Entry 6Q8O (X-ray diffraction, 3.60 A resolution); this record covers chains J and K of the 16 polymer chains in the assembly.

Chain J:
Molecule: NADH-quinone oxidoreductase subunit 10
From: Thermus thermophilus (strain HB8 / ATCC 27634 / DSM 579)
Notes: EC 1.6.5.11
Reference sequence: Q56225 (NQO10_THET8); numbering as in UniProt (aligned over 1-176)
Amino-acid sequence (176 residues; row label = number of the first residue in the row):
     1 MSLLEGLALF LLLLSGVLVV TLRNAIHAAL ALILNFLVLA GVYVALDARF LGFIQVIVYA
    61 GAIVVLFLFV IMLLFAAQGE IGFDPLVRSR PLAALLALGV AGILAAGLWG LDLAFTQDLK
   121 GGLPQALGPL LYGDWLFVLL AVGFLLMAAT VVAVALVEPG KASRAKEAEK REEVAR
Unresolved in the structure: 161-176

Chain K:
Molecule: NADH-quinone oxidoreductase subunit 11
From: Thermus thermophilus (strain HB8 / ATCC 27634 / DSM 579)
Notes: EC 1.6.5.11
Reference sequence: Q56226 (NQO11_THET8); numbering as in UniProt (aligned over 1-95)
Amino-acid sequence (95 residues; each row starts with the number of its first residue):
     1 MSYLLTSALL FALGVYGVLT RRTAILVFLS IELMLNAANL SLVGFARAYG LDGQVAALMV
    61 IAVAAAEVAV GLGLIVAIFR HRESTAVDDL SELRG

How chain J and chain K interact:
Contacting residue pairs (99; chain J residue first):
  Glu-5(J) with Ser-2(K), hydrogen bond; Tyr-3(K)
  Leu-9(J) with Ser-2(K); Thr-6(K)
  Leu-12(J) with Leu-10(K), hydrophobic
  Leu-13(J) with Leu-9(K), hydrophobic; Leu-13(K)
  Val-17(J) with Leu-13(K)
  Leu-18(J) with Arg-21(K)
  Val-19(J) with Arg-21(K), hydrogen bond (backbone-side chain); Leu-29(K), hydrophobic
  Val-20(J) with Leu-13(K); Tyr-16(K), hydrophobic; Gly-17(K); Arg-21(K), hydrogen bond (backbone-side chain)
  Thr-21(J) with Arg-21(K), hydrogen bond (backbone-side chain)
  Leu-22(J) with Arg-21(K), hydrogen bond (backbone-side chain)
  Arg-23(J) with Arg-21(K); Arg-22(K); Leu-26(K)
  Ala-25(J) with Leu-26(K), hydrophobic
  Leu-32(J) with Leu-29(K), hydrophobic
  Asn-35(J) with Leu-33(K)
  Phe-36(J) with Asn-36(K)
  Leu-39(J) with Leu-40(K), hydrophobic
  Val-42(J) with Tyr-3(K), hydrophobic
  Tyr-43(J) with Leu-40(K), hydrophobic
  Leu-46(J) with Tyr-3(K); Val-43(K), hydrophobic; Arg-47(K)
  Ala-48(J) with Gln-54(K)
  Phe-50(J) with Leu-58(K), hydrophobic
  Leu-51(J) with Val-43(K), hydrophobic; Gln-54(K); Ala-57(K), hydrophobic; Leu-58(K)
  Gln-55(J) with Asn-36(K), hydrogen bond; Ile-61(K)
  Val-58(J) with Ile-61(K), hydrophobic
  Tyr-59(J) with Glu-32(K), hydrogen bond; Asn-36(K), hydrogen bond; Ile-61(K), hydrophobic; Ala-64(K)
  Ile-63(J) with Ala-65(K), hydrophobic
  Leu-66(J) with Leu-72(K), hydrophobic
  Phe-67(J) with Ile-25(K), hydrophobic; Leu-29(K), hydrophobic
  Ile-71(J) with Ile-25(K), hydrophobic
  Leu-74(J) with Phe-79(K)
  Gly-79(J) with Arg-22(K); Thr-23(K)
  Ile-81(J) with Arg-22(K); Ser-84(K)
  Gly-82(J) with Arg-22(K); Ala-86(K)
  Phe-83(J) with Arg-22(K), hydrogen bond (backbone-side chain); Asp-88(K)
  Asp-84(J) with Asp-88(K)
  Ala-93(J) with Leu-19(K)
  Ala-94(J) with Tyr-16(K), hydrophobic
  Ala-97(J) with Ala-12(K); Tyr-16(K), hydrophobic
  Val-100(J) with Ala-12(K), hydrophobic
  Ala-101(J) with Ala-12(K), hydrophobic
  Leu-108(J) with Leu-4(K), hydrophobic
  Leu-111(J) with Met-1(K)
  Leu-113(J) with Phe-45(K), hydrophobic; Ala-48(K), hydrophobic; Tyr-49(K)
  Ala-114(J) with Ala-48(K)
  Phe-115(J) with Met-1(K); Leu-4(K), hydrophobic; Gly-44(K); Arg-47(K); Ala-48(K), hydrophobic
  Gln-117(J) with Arg-47(K); Ala-48(K); Tyr-49(K); Gly-50(K), hydrogen bond (side chain-backbone)
  Leu-119(J) with Arg-47(K); Leu-51(K), hydrophobic
  Gly-122(J) with Gln-54(K)
  Leu-127(J) with Leu-51(K), hydrophobic; Gln-54(K)
  Leu-130(J) with Asp-52(K)
  Leu-131(J) with Leu-58(K), hydrophobic; Met-59(K), hydrophobic
  Trp-135(J) with Val-55(K), hydrophobic
  Val-138(J) with Met-59(K), hydrophobic
  Val-142(J) with Met-59(K), hydrophobic; Ala-62(K), hydrophobic
  Leu-145(J) with Val-63(K), hydrophobic
  Leu-146(J) with Ala-62(K); Ala-66(K), hydrophobic
  Ala-149(J) with Ala-66(K), hydrophobic; Val-70(K)
  Val-152(J) with Val-70(K), hydrophobic
  Leu-156(J) with Val-70(K); Leu-74(K), hydrophobic
Also at the interface, not in a pair above, chain J (71 interface residues in all): Gly-16, Ala-28, Ala-29, Asp-47, Val-70, Ala-76, Pro-85, Leu-96, Leu-104, Leu-139, Ala-153, Val-157
Also at the interface, not in a pair above, chain K (61 interface residues in all): Ala-8, Phe-11, Gly-14, Val-15, Thr-20, Phe-28, Ser-30, Asn-39, Val-68, Ala-69, Gly-73, Arg-80

In short:
71 residues of chain J and 61 residues of chain K are in contact; the contacts include 10 hydrogen bonds.
Polar contacts include Glu-5(J)/Ser-2(K), Val-19(J)/Arg-21(K) and Val-20(J)/Arg-21(K).
Chain J is NADH-quinone oxidoreductase subunit 10 and chain K is NADH-quinone oxidoreductase subunit 11, both
from Thermus thermophilus (strain HB8 / ATCC 27634 / DSM 579); the structure, Respiratory complex I from
Thermus thermophilus with bound Piericidin A, was determined by X-ray diffraction, deposited together with
6I0D, 6I1P, 6Q8W, 6Q8X, 6Y11, 6ZIY and 3 further entries.
